PDB entry 7TTX | X-ray diffraction, 2.80 A resolution | chains A and H of the 3 polymer chains in the assembly

# Chain A
Molecule: Spike glycoprotein
Organism: Bat coronavirus RaTG13
Notes: fragment: receptor-binding domain
UniProt: A0A6B9WHD3 (A0A6B9WHD3_SARS); residue numbers follow UniProt; this construct covers 319-541
Chain sequence (231 residues; each row starts with the number of its first residue):
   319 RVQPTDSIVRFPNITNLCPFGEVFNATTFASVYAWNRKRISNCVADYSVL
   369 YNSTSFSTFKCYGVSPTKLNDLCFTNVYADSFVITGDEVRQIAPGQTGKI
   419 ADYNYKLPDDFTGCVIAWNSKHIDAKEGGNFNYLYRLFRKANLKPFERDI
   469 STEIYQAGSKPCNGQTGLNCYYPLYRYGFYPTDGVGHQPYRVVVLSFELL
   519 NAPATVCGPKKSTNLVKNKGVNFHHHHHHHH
Unresolved in the structure: 319-332, 528-549
Differences from the reference sequence: conflict Gly-538 (Cys in A0A6B9WHD3); expression tag (542-549)
Disulfide bonds: Cys-336/Cys-361, Cys-379/Cys-432, Cys-391/Cys-525, Cys-480/Cys-488
Covalent attachments: N-acetylglucosamine (NAG) linked to Asn-343
Reported in the primary citation:
  - post-translational modification sites: Asn-343, Asn-370

# Chain H
Molecule: 1040 heavy chain
Organism: Homo sapiens
Chain sequence (237 residues; row label = number of the first residue in the row; a row labelled like 35A-35B holds insertion residues (35A, then the next letters in order)):
     1 QLQLQESGPGLVKPSETLSLTCTVSGGSISSSNFY
35A-35B WG
    36 WIRQPPGKGLEWIASITYSGRTFYNPSLKSRVAISVDTSKNQFSLKL
82A-82C SSV
    83 TAADTAVYYCARTFPSYY
100A-100L DRSGYHYLNYGM
   101 DVWGQGTTVTVSSASTKGPSVFPLAPSSKSTSGGTAALGCLVKDYFPEPV
   151 TVSWNSGALTSGVHTFPAVLQSSGLYSLSSVVTVPSSSLGTQTYICNVNH
   201 KPSNTKVDKKVEPKSCDKTH
Unresolved in the structure: 128-133, 217-220
Disulfide bonds: Cys-22/Cys-92, Cys-140/Cys-196

# Interface between chain A and chain H
Residue-residue contacts - 36 pairs, chain A then chain H:
  Tyr-369(A) with Arg-100B(H), hydrogen bond (backbone-side chain)
  Ser-371(A) with Arg-100B(H)
  Thr-372(A) with Arg-100B(H)
  Phe-377(A) with Tyr-100(H); Asp-100A(H); Arg-100B(H)
  Lys-378(A) with Tyr-99(H), hydrogen bond; Tyr-100(H)
  Cys-379(A) with Tyr-99(H); Tyr-100(H), hydrogen bond (backbone-backbone)
  Tyr-380(A) with Asn-33(H); Ser-98(H); Tyr-99(H), hydrophobic
  Gly-381(A) with Asn-33(H), hydrogen bond (backbone-side chain)
  Val-382(A) with Tyr-100(H)
  Ser-383(A) with Tyr-100(H); Gly-100D(H)
  Pro-384(A) with Tyr-100(H); Asp-100A(H); Arg-100B(H)
  Thr-385(A) with Ser-100C(H); Gly-100D(H)
  Pro-412(A) with Phe-34(H); Pro-97(H)
  Gly-413(A) with Phe-34(H); Arg-94(H), hydrogen bond (backbone-side chain); Asp-101(H)
  Gln-414(A) with Phe-96(H)
  Asp-427(A) with Gly-27(H); Ser-31(H), hydrogen bond (backbone-side chain); Asn-33(H), hydrogen bond (backbone-side chain); Phe-34(H)
  Asp-428(A) with Ser-28(H); Ser-31(H), hydrogen bond (backbone-side chain); Asn-33(H)
  Phe-429(A) with Asn-33(H), hydrogen bond (backbone-side chain)
Other interface residues (no listed pair), chain A (23 interface residues in all): Leu-368, Asn-370, Lys-386, Ala-411, Thr-415
Other interface residues (no listed pair), chain H (17 interface residues in all): Gln-1

# Summary
23 residues of chain A and 17 residues of chain H are in contact; the contacts include 9 hydrogen bonds. Among
the polar pairs are Tyr-369(A)/Arg-100B(H), Lys-378(A)/Tyr-99(H) and Gly-381(A)/Asn-33(H). Covalently linked
N-acetylglucosamine: at Asn-343(A). From the paper: modification sites Asn-343(A) and Asn-370(A).
Chain A is Spike glycoprotein (Bat coronavirus RaTG13) and chain H is 1040 heavy chain (Homo sapiens); the
structure, Crystal structure of potent neutralizing antibody 10-40 in complex with Sarbecovirus bat RaTG13
receptor-binding domain, was determined by X-ray diffraction, deposited together with 7TTY, 7SD5 and 7TTM.
